Entry 6NT9 (electron microscopy, 3.30 A resolution); this record covers chains A and C of the 4 polymer chains in the assembly.

== Chain A ==
Protein: Serine/threonine-protein kinase TBK1
Organism: Homo sapiens
Notes: EC 2.7.11.1
UniProtKB: Q9UHD2 (TBK1_HUMAN); numbering as in UniProt (aligned over 1-729)
Sequence (742 residues; numbered 1 to 742; the number before each row is that of its first residue):
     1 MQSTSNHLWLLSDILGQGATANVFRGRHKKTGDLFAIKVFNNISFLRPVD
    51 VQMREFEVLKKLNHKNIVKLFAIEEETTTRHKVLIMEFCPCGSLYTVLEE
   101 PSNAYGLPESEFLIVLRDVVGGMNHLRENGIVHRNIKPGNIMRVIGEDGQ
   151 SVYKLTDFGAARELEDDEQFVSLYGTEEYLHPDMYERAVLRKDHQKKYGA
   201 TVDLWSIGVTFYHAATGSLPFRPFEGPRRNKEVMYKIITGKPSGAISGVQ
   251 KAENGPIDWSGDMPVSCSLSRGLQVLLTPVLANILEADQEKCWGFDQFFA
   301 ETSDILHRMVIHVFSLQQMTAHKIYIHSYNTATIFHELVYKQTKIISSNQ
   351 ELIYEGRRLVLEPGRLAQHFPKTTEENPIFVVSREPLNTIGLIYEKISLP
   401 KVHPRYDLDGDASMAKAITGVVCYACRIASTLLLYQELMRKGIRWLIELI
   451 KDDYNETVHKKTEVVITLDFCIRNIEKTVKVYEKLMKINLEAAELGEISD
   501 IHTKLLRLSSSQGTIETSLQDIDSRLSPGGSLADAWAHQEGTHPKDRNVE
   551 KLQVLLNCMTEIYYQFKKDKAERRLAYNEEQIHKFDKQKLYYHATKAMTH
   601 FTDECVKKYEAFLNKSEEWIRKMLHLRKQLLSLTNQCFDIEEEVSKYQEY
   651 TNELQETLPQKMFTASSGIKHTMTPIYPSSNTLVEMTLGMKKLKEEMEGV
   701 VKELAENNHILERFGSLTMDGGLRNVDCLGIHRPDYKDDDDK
Disordered / not traced: 43-48, 160-174, 184-199, 226-230, 485-495, 659-742
Construct notes: engineered mutation Asn135 (Asp in Q9UHD2); expression tag (730-742)
Curated features (UniProtKB/Swiss-Prot):
  - binding site (ATP): Leu15 to Val23, Lys38
  - modified residue: Ser172 (Phosphoserine), Lys607 (N6-methyllysine), Ser716 (Phosphoserine)
  - cross-link (Glycyl lysine isopeptide (Lys-Gly)): Lys30 (interchain with G-Cter in ubiquitin), Lys401 (interchain with G-Cter in ubiquitin), Lys670 (interchain with G-Cter in ubiquitin)
  - natural variant: Phe24 (F24S: Loss of IFNB induction), Arg47 (R47H: In FTDALS4), Asp50 (D50A: In IIAE8), Tyr105 (Y105C: In FTDALS4), Val152 (V152L: No effect on IFNB induction), Gly159 (G159A: In IIAE8), Ile207 (I207V: In IIAE8; uncertain significance), Tyr212 (Y212D: In AIARV), Asp296 (D296H: In a breast pleomorphic lobular carcinoma sample), Ile305 (I305T: In FTDALS4), Leu306 (L306I: In FTDALS4; uncertain significance), Arg308 to Leu729 (deletion: Loss of IFNB induction), 19 further natural variant entries in UniProt
  - mutagenesis: Lys30 (K30R: Decreases ubiquitination. Abolishes ubiquitination, phosphorylation and kinase activity; when associated with R-401), Asp33 (D33A: Decreases phosphorylation and kinase activity), Lys38 (K38A: Loss of kinase activity), Ser172 (S172A: Loss of kinase activity. No effect on dimerization. Loss of USP38-mediated degradation; S172E: Decreased kinase activity), Leu316 (L316E: Decreases kinase activity. No effect on phosphorylation), Tyr325 (Y325E: Abolishes phosphorylation and kinase activity), Glu355 (E355R: Decreases phosphorylation and kinase activity. Abolishes dimerization; when associated with A-357 or R-448), Arg357 (R357A: Decreases phosphorylation and kinase activity. Abolishes dimerization; when associated with R-355), Lys401 (K401R: Decreases ubiquitination. Abolishes ubiquitination, phosphorylation and kinase activity; when associated with R-30), Glu448 (E448R: Decreases phosphorylation and kinase activity. Abolishes dimerization; when associated with R-355), His459 (H459E: Abolishes dimerization and decreases kinase activity but no effect on phosphorylation; when associated with E-466 and E-470), Ile466 (I466E: Abolishes dimerization and decreases kinase activity but no effect on phosphorylation; when associated with E-459 and E-470), 17 further mutagenesis entries in UniProt
From the paper describing this entry:
  - post-translational modification sites: Ser172 (citing earlier work)
  - mutagenesis - D135N: abolished catalytic activity (citing earlier work)
  - mutagenesis - Y577A, N578A, Q581A: decreased signaling in response to cGAMP

== Chain C ==
Protein: Stimulator of interferon genes protein
Organism: Gallus gallus
UniProtKB: A0A1D5P7Q9 (A0A1D5P7Q9_CHICK); numbering as in UniProt (aligned over 1-379)
Sequence (392 residues; row label = number of the first residue in the row):
     1 MPQDPSTRSSPARLLIPEPRAGRARHAACVLLAVCFVVLFLSGEPLAPII
    51 RSVCTQLAALQLGVLLKGCCCLAEEIFHLHSRHHGSLWQVLCSCFPPRWY
   101 LALLLVGGSAYLDPPEDNGHSPRLALTLSCLCQLLVLALGLQKLSAVEVS
   151 ELTESSKKNVAHGLAWSYYIGYLKVVLPRLKECMEELSRTNPMLRAHRDT
   201 WKLHILVPLGCDIWDDLEKADSNIQYLADLPETILTRAGIKRRVYKHSLY
   251 VIRDKDNKLRPCVLEFASPLQTLCAMSQDDCAAFSREQRLEQARLFYRSL
   301 RDILGSSKECAGLYRLIAYEEPAEPESHFLSGLILWHLQQQQREEYMVQE
   351 ELPLGTSSVELSLQVSSSDLPQPLRSDCPGIHRPDYKDDDDK
Disordered / not traced: 1-368, 378-392
Construct notes: expression tag (380-392)
From the paper describing this entry:
  - contacts within the chain: Arg375-Asp377
  - post-translational modification sites: Ser366 (citing earlier work)
  - mutagenesis - P371Q, L374A, L374A/R375A, R375A: abolished signaling in response to cGAMP

== How chain A and chain C interact ==
Contacting residue pairs - 12 pairs, chain A then chain C:
  Arg405(A) - Asp369(C)
  Tyr406(A) - Asp369(C)
  Tyr577(A) - Gln372(C)
  Tyr577(A) - Pro373(C)
  Tyr577(A) - Arg375(C)
  Asn578(A) - Leu374(C)
  Asn578(A) - Arg375(C)  hydrogen bond (side chain-backbone)
  Gln581(A) - Gln372(C)  hydrogen bond (side chain-backbone)
  Gln581(A) - Leu374(C)
  Lys584(A) - Asp369(C)
  Lys584(A) - Pro371(C)
  Phe585(A) - Pro371(C)  hydrophobic
Interface residues without a listed pair, chain A (10 interface residues in all): Pro404, Ile582, Gln588
Interface residues without a listed pair, chain C (7 interface residues in all): Leu370
The authors on this interface:
  - pairs named by the authors: Arg405(A)-Asp369(C), Tyr577(A)-Arg375(C) (cation-pi contact), Pro371(C)-Phe585(A) (hydrophobic contact)
  - hot spots on chain A (mutagenesis) - Q581A: abolished binding to Stimulator of interferon genes protein (chain C)
  - hot spots on chain A (mutagenesis) - N578A, Q581A: decreased signaling in response to cGAMP
  - interface residues, chain C: Pro373(C)
  - hot spots on chain C (mutagenesis) - L374A: abolished binding to Serine/threonine-protein kinase TBK1 (chain A)

== In short ==
The interface between chain A and chain C involves 10 residues on one side and 7 on the other; the contacts
include 2 hydrogen bonds. Polar contacts include Asn578(A)-Arg375(C) and Gln581(A)-Gln372(C). The paper
describes a contact between Arg405(A) and Asp369(C); a cation-pi contact between Tyr577(A) and Arg375(C); a
hydrophobic contact between Pro371(C) and Phe585(A). The paper reports that P371Q, L374A and L374A/R375A of
chain C, among others, abolish signaling in response to cGAMP; the interface residue Pro373(C); 8
substitutions were tested in all.
Here chain A is Serine/threonine-protein kinase TBK1 (Homo sapiens) and chain C is Stimulator of interferon
genes protein (Gallus gallus). Entry 6NT9 (Cryo-EM structure of the complex between human TBK1 and chicken
STING) was determined by electron microscopy.
